Entry 7BY9 (X-ray diffraction, 2.20 A resolution); this record covers chains B and D of the 4 polymer chains in the assembly.

[Chain B (and D)]
Protein: Malate dehydrogenase
Organism: Geobacillus stearothermophilus
Notes: EC 1.1.1.37; chain D of this document is another copy of the same molecule, construct and numbering; everything in this record applies to it too
UniProtKB: A0A143T1U9 (A0A143T1U9_GEOSE); residues 0-311 here correspond to UniProt positions 1-312 (UniProt number = residue number + 1)
Sequence (332 residues; each row starts with the number of its first residue; numbers below 1 keep their minus sign (Met-20 is residue -20)):
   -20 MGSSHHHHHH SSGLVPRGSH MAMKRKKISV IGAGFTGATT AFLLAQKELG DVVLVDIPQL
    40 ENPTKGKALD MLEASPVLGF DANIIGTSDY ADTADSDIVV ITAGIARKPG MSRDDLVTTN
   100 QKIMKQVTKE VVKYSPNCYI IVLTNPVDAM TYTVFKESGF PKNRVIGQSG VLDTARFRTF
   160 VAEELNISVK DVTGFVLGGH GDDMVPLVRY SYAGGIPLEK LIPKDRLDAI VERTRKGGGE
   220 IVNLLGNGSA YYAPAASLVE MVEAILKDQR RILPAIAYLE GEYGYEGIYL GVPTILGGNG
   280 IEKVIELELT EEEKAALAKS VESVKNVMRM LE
Unresolved in the structure: -20 to 0, 85-88 (chain D: -20 to 0)
Differences from the reference sequence: initiating methionine (-20); expression tag (-19 to -1)
Residues lining bound ligands:
  - NAD (nicotinamide-adenine-dinucleotide): Ile10, Gly11, Ala12, Gly13, Phe14, Thr15, Gly16, Asp35, Ile36, Leu39, Tyr69, Thr81, Ala82, Gly83, Asn99, Ile102, Val106, Leu122, Thr123, Asn124, Val126, Gln147, Leu151, His179, Ser228, Ala229, Pro233
  - oxaloacetate ion (OAA): Asn124, Leu151, Arg155, His179, Gly217, Gly218, Val221, Ala229

[Chain B / chain D interface]
Contacting residue pairs (27; chain B residue first):
  Ala1(B) - Tyr118(D)  hydrogen bond (backbone-side chain)
  Ala1(B) - Gly277(D)
  Met2(B) - Lys5(D)
  Met2(B) - Ile244(D)
  Met2(B) - Leu245(D)  hydrophobic
  Met2(B) - Asp247(D)
  Met2(B) - Gly277(D)  hydrogen bond (backbone-backbone)
  Arg4(B) - Lys246(D)  hydrogen bond (side chain-backbone)
  Arg4(B) - Asp247(D)  hydrogen bond (side chain-backbone)
  Arg4(B) - Gln248(D)
  Lys5(B) - Met2(D)
  Glu27(B) - Lys246(D)  salt bridge
  Glu27(B) - Gln248(D)
  Asp60(B) - Gln248(D)
  Asp76(B) - Met2(D)
  Tyr118(B) - Met2(D)  hydrophobic
  Ile244(B) - Met2(D)
  Leu245(B) - Met2(D)  hydrophobic
  Lys246(B) - Arg4(D)  hydrogen bond (backbone-side chain)
  Lys246(B) - Glu27(D)  salt bridge
  Asp247(B) - Met2(D)
  Asp247(B) - Arg4(D)  hydrogen bond (backbone-side chain)
  Gln248(B) - Arg4(D)
  Gln248(B) - Glu27(D)  hydrogen bond
  Gln248(B) - Asp60(D)  hydrogen bond
  Gly277(B) - Met2(D)  hydrogen bond (backbone-backbone)
  Asn278(B) - Ala1(D)
Other interface residues (no listed pair), chain B (16 interface residues in all): Ile77
Other interface residues (no listed pair), chain D (17 interface residues in all): Asp76, Glu242, Arg250, Asn278

[Overview]
Chain B and chain D form an interface of 16 and 17 residues respectively, with 9 hydrogen bonds and 2 salt
bridges. Among the polar pairs are Glu27(B)-Lys246(D), Ala1(B)-Tyr118(D) and Arg4(B)-Lys246(D). Ligands of
chain B: NAD and oxaloacetate ion.
Chain B and chain D are both Malate dehydrogenase (Geobacillus stearothermophilus); the structure, Malate
Dehydrogenase from Geobacillus stearothermophilus (gs-MDH) complexed with Oxaloacetic Acid (OAA) and
Nicotinamide Adenine Dinucleotide (NAD), was determined by X-ray diffraction (same publication as 7BY8 and
7BYA).
